Entry 4CTF (electron microscopy, 17.00 A resolution (very low resolution: no residue pairs are listed; an interface is given only as per-side residue counts)); this record covers chains C0 and DQ of the 240 polymer chains in the assembly.

[Chain C0]
Name: Equine rhinitis A virus
From: Equine rhinitis a virus
UniProt: Q91B42 (Q91B42_9PICO); residues 1-230 here correspond to UniProt positions 81-310 (UniProt number = residue number + 80)
Chain sequence (230 residues; row label = number of the first residue in the row):
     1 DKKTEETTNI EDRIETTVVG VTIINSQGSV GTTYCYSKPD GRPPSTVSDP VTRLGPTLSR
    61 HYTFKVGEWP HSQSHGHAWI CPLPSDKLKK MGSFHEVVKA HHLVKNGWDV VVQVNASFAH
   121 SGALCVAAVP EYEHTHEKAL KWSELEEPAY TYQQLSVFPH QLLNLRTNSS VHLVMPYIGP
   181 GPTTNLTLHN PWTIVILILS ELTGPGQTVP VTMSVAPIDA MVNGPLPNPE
Unresolved in the structure: 1-11, 21, 31, 41, 51, 61, 71, 81, 91, 101, 111, 121, 131, 141, 151, 161, 171, 181, 191, 201, 211, 221
Construct notes: conflict Ser85 (Gly165 in Q91B42)

[Chain DQ]
Name: P1
From: Equine rhinitis a virus
UniProt: Q91B37 (Q91B37_9PICO); residues 1-226 here correspond to UniProt positions 311-536 (UniProt number = residue number + 310)
Chain sequence (226 residues; each row starts with the number of its first residue):
     1 APIRVVSVPE SDSFMSSVPD NSTPLYPKVV VPPRQVPGRF TNFIDVAKQT YSFCSISGKP
    61 YFEVTNTSGD EPLFQMDVSL SAAELHGTYV ASLSSFFAQY RGSLNFNFIF TGAAATKAKF
   121 LVAFVPPHSA APKTRDEAMA CIHAVWDVGL NSAFSFNVPY SSPADFMAVY SAEATVVNVS
   181 GWLQVYALTA LTSTDIAVNS KGRVLVAVSA GPDFSLRHPV DLPDKQ

[How chain C0 and chain DQ interact]
At this resolution (17 A) residue pairs are not listed: 28 residues of chain C0 and 29 of chain DQ lie at the interface.

[Overview]
The interface between chain C0 and chain DQ involves 28 residues on one side and 29 on the other.
Chain C0 is Equine rhinitis A virus and chain DQ is P1, both from Equine rhinitis a virus; the structure, The
limits of structural plasticity in a picornavirus capsid revealed by a massively expanded equine rhinitis ...,
was determined by electron microscopy (same publication as 4CTG).
